9FDA - chains L and B of the 15 polymer chains in the assembly; structure by electron microscopy, 2.00 A resolution.

== Chain L ==
Molecule: Small ribosomal subunit protein uS12
Source organism: Escherichia coli
UniProtKB: P0A7S3 (RS12_ECOLI); numbering as in UniProt (aligned over 1-124)
Sequence (124 residues; row label = number of the first residue in the row):
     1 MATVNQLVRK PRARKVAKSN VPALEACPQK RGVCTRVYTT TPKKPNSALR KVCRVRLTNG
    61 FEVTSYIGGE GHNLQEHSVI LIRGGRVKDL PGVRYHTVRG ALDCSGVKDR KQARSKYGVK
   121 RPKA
Disordered / not traced: 1, 123-124
Modified / non-standard residues: Asp-89 ((3R)-3-(methylsulfanyl)-L-aspartic acid; D2T)
UniProt features mapped onto this chain:
  - modified residue: Lys-108 (N6-acetyllysine)
  - natural variant: Lys-43 (K43R: Confers streptomycin resistance but not hyperaccurate translation)
  - mutagenesis: Leu-57 (L57H: Protein is not incorporated into ribosomes), Lys-88 (K88Q: Confers low-level resistance to streptomycin and a 15% decrease in the translational elongation rate)
Ion coordination: K+: Pro-45, Asn-46 (shared with C518(B), G529(B) of chain B)

== Chain B ==
Molecule: 16S rRNA
Source organism: Escherichia coli
Sequence (1542 nucleotides; row label = number of the first residue in the row):
     1 AAAUUGAAGA GUUUGAUCAU GGCUCAGAUU GAACGCUGGC GGCAGGCCUA ACACAUGCAA
    61 GUCGAACGGU AACAGGAAGA AGCUUGCUUC UUUGCUGACG AGUGGCGGAC GGGUGAGUAA
   121 UGUCUGGGAA ACUGCCUGAU GGAGGGGGAU AACUACUGGA AACGGUAGCU AAUACCGCAU
   181 AACGUCGCAA GACCAAAGAG GGGGACCUUC GGGCCUCUUG CCAUCGGAUG UGCCCAGAUG
   241 GGAUUAGCUA GUAGGUGGGG UAACGGCUCA CCUAGGCGAC GAUCCCUAGC UGGUCUGAGA
   301 GGAUGACCAG CCACACUGGA ACUGAGACAC GGUCCAGACU CCUACGGGAG GCAGCAGUGG
   361 GGAAUAUUGC ACAAUGGGCG CAAGCCUGAU GCAGCCAUGC CGCGUGUAUG AAGAAGCCCU
   421 UCGGGUUGUA AAGUACUUUC AGCGGGGAGG AAGGGAGUAA AGUUAAUACC UUUGCUCAUU
   481 GACGUUACCC GCAGAAGAAG CACCGGCUAA CUCCGUGCCA GCAGCCXCGG UAAUACGGAG
   541 GGUGCAAGCG UUAAUCGGAA UUACUGGGCG UAAAGCGCAC GCAGGCGGUU UGUUAAGUCA
   601 GAUGUGAAAU CCCCGGGCUC AACCUGGGAA CUGCAUCUGA UACUGGCAAG CUUGAGUCUC
   661 GUAGAGGGGG GUAGAAUUCC AGGUGUAGCG GUGAAAUGCG UAGAGAUCUG GAGGAAUACC
   721 GGUGGCGAAG GCGGCCCCCU GGACGAAGAC UGACGCUCAG GUGCGAAAGC GUGGGGAGCA
   781 AACAGGAUUA GAUACCCUGG UAGUCCACGC CGUAAACGAU GUCGACUUGG AGGUUGUGCC
   841 CUUGAGGCGU GGCUUCCGGA GCUAACGCGU UAAGUCGACC GCCUGGGGAG UACGGCCGCA
   901 AGGUUAAAAC UCAAAUGAAU UGACGGGGGC UUGUACACAC CGUGGACCAU GUCGUUUXAC
   961 ACCAUGCAAC GCGAAGAACC UUACCUGGUG UUGACAUCCA AAGAAGUUUU CAGAGAUGAG
  1021 ACUUAACCUU CGGGAACCGG GCGACAGUUA CUGCAUGGCU GUUGUGAGUU CAUGUUGUGA
  1081 ACUGUUGGGU GAAGUCCCGU AACAAGCGUA ACCCGUAUCC GGGGUAACCU GCGGUCCGGC
  1141 CUGGAACUCA AAGGAGACUG CCAGUGAUAA ACUGGAGGAA GGUGGGGAUG ACGUCAAGUC
  1201 AUCAUGGCCC UUACGACCAG GGCUACACAC GUGCUACAAU GGCGCAUACA AAGAGAAGCG
  1261 ACCUCGCGAG AGCAAGCGGA CCUCAUAAAG UGCGUCGUAG UCCGGAUUGG AGUCUGCAAC
  1321 UCGACUCCAU GAAGUCGGAA UCGCUAGUAA UCGUGGAUCA GAAUGCCACG GUGAAUACGU
  1381 UCCCGGGCCU UGUACACACC GCCCGUXACA CCAUGGGAGU GGGUUGCAAA AGAAGUAGGU
  1441 AGCUUAACCU UCGGGAGGGC GCUUACCACU UUGUGAUUCA UGACUGGGGU GAAGUCGUAA
  1501 CAAGGUAACC GUAGGGGAAC CUGCGGUUGG AUCACCUCCU UA
Disordered / not traced: 80-90, 205-213, 842-844, 930-1389, 1535-1542
Modified / non-standard residues: PSU (pseudouridine-5'-monophosphate) at position 516, G7M (N7-methyl-guanosine-5'-monophosphate) at position 527, 4OC (4n,o2'-methylcytidine-5'-monophosphate) at position 947, 5MC (5-methylcytidine-5'-monophosphate) at position 958, UR3 (3-methyluridine-5'-monophoshate) at position 1100, 2MG (2N-methylguanosine-5'-monophosphate) at position 1123, MA6 (6N-dimethyladenosine-5'-monophoshate) at position 1126, MA6 (6N-dimethyladenosine-5'-monophoshate) at position 1127, 4OC (4n,o2'-methylcytidine-5'-monophosphate) at position 1402, 5MC (5-methylcytidine-5'-monophosphate) at position 1407, UR3 (3-methyluridine-5'-monophoshate) at position 1498, 2MG (2N-methylguanosine-5'-monophosphate) at position 1516, MA6 (6N-dimethyladenosine-5'-monophoshate) at position 1518, MA6 (6N-dimethyladenosine-5'-monophoshate) at position 1519
Ion coordination: K+ site 1: G11, U12, G21, G22; Mg2+ site 1 near G21 (its only coordinating residue here); Mg2+ site 2: C48, G115; Mg2+ site 3: A59, U387; K+ site 2: U62, G104, G105; Mg2+ site 4 near G100 (its only coordinating residue here); K+ site 3: G107, G108, G326; Mg2+ site 5: A109, G331; K+ site 4: C110, G111; Mg2+ site 6 near G111 (its only coordinating residue here); K+ site 5: G115, G117, G289; Mg2+ site 7: A116, G117, G289; 29 more Mg2+ sites not listed; 15 more K+ sites not listed
Residues lining bound ligands: edeine b (EDE): G693, U788, U789, A790, G791, A792, A794, C795, G926, UR3_1498, A1499, G1504, G1505, U1506
What the authors report for this chain:
  - binding site for edeine b: G693, C795, G926, UR3_1498, G1505, U1506

== Interface between chain L and chain B ==
Residue-residue contacts - 121 pairs, chain L then chain B:
  Ala-2(L) / G568(B)  hydrogen bond to the base
  Ala-2(L) / C882(B)  base contact
  Thr-3(L) / C880(B)  hydrogen bond to the phosphate
  Asn-5(L) / G585(B)  sugar contact
  Asn-5(L) / C880(B)  hydrogen bond to the phosphate
  Gln-6(L) / C880(B)  phosphate contact
  Gln-6(L) / G881(B)  hydrogen bond to the phosphate
  Leu-7(L) / C564(B)  phosphate contact
  Arg-9(L) / A759(B)  sugar contact
  Arg-9(L) / C880(B)  salt bridge to the phosphate
  Arg-9(L) / G881(B)  salt bridge to the phosphate
  Arg-12(L) / U562(B)  base contact
  Arg-12(L) / A563(B)  base contact
  Arg-12(L) / C564(B)  salt bridge to the phosphate
  Arg-12(L) / G567(B)  hydrogen bond to the base
  Arg-12(L) / C883(B)  base contact
  Arg-12(L) / U884(B)  hydrogen bond to the base
  Ala-13(L) / U562(B)  hydrogen bond to the sugar
  Arg-14(L) / G301(B)  sugar contact
  Arg-14(L) / G302(B)  sugar contact
  Arg-14(L) / U562(B)  hydrogen bond to the sugar
  Arg-14(L) / A563(B)  salt bridge to the phosphate
  Lys-15(L) / U561(B)  base contact
  Lys-15(L) / U562(B)  base contact
  Lys-15(L) / U884(B)  sugar contact
  Lys-18(L) / A909(B)  phosphate contact
  Ser-19(L) / A554(B)  hydrogen bond to the phosphate
  Val-21(L) / A553(B)  phosphate contact
  Val-21(L) / A554(B)  phosphate contact
  Leu-24(L) / A553(B)  sugar contact
  Ala-26(L) / A553(B)  hydrogen bond to the sugar
  Ala-26(L) / A554(B)  sugar contact
  Cys-27(L) / A363(B)  base contact
  Cys-27(L) / A553(B)  sugar contact
  Pro-28(L) / A33(B)  sugar contact
  Pro-28(L) / A363(B)  base contact
  Pro-28(L) / U552(B)  hydrogen bond to the sugar
  Pro-28(L) / A553(B)  sugar contact
  Gln-29(L) / A33(B)  hydrogen bond to the sugar
  Gln-29(L) / C34(B)  sugar contact
  Gln-29(L) / A363(B)  base contact
  Lys-30(L) / G362(B)  phosphate contact
  Lys-30(L) / A363(B)  salt bridge to the phosphate
  Arg-31(L) / G362(B)  salt bridge to the phosphate
  Arg-31(L) / A363(B)  salt bridge to the phosphate
  Lys-43(L) / C912(B)  phosphate contact
  Lys-43(L) / A913(B)  salt bridge to the phosphate
  Lys-44(L) / A1492(B)  hydrogen bond to the base
  Pro-45(L) / C518(B)  base contact
  Asn-46(L) / C522(B)  base contact
  Asn-46(L) / G7M_527(B)  base contact
  Asn-46(L) / C528(B)  hydrogen bond to the base
  Asn-46(L) / G529(B)  base contact
  Asn-46(L) / A1492(B)  hydrogen bond to the base
  Ser-47(L) / C518(B)  phosphate contact
  Ser-47(L) / C519(B)  hydrogen bond to the phosphate
  Ser-47(L) / G529(B)  hydrogen bond to the base
  Ala-48(L) / A520(B)  phosphate contact
  Leu-49(L) / A520(B)  hydrogen bond to the phosphate
  Arg-50(L) / G521(B)  hydrogen bond to the base
  Arg-50(L) / C522(B)  base contact
  Arg-50(L) / A523(B)  base contact
  Lys-51(L) / G521(B)  salt bridge to the phosphate
  Arg-54(L) / A1413(B)  salt bridge to the phosphate
  Thr-58(L) / G362(B)  phosphate contact
  Thr-58(L) / A363(B)  hydrogen bond to the phosphate
  Tyr-66(L) / C522(B)  hydrogen bond to the phosphate
  Gly-68(L) / C522(B)  phosphate contact
  Gly-69(L) / G521(B)  phosphate contact
  Gly-69(L) / C522(B)  hydrogen bond to the phosphate
  Glu-70(L) / A520(B)  hydrogen bond to the sugar
  Glu-70(L) / G521(B)  phosphate contact
  Glu-70(L) / G537(B)  sugar contact
  Gly-71(L) / G521(B)  hydrogen bond to the phosphate
  Leu-81(L) / A363(B)  sugar contact
  Arg-83(L) / U551(B)  sugar contact
  Arg-83(L) / U552(B)  sugar contact
  Gly-84(L) / U552(B)  hydrogen bond to the sugar
  Gly-84(L) / A553(B)  phosphate contact
  Arg-86(L) / C525(B)  salt bridge to the phosphate
  Arg-86(L) / A913(B)  salt bridge to the phosphate
  Val-87(L) / A523(B)  base contact
  Lys-88(L) / A523(B)  base contact
  Lys-88(L) / C526(B)  salt bridge to the phosphate
  Lys-88(L) / A913(B)  salt bridge to the phosphate
  Asp-89(L) / C522(B)  base contact
  Asp-89(L) / A523(B)  base contact
  Asp-89(L) / G7M_527(B)  base contact
  Pro-91(L) / C912(B)  phosphate contact
  Pro-91(L) / C1411(B)  sugar contact
  Pro-91(L) / C1412(B)  phosphate contact
  Gly-92(L) / U911(B)  phosphate contact
  Arg-94(L) / C910(B)  salt bridge to the phosphate
  Arg-94(L) / U911(B)  salt bridge to the phosphate
  Val-98(L) / C34(B)  sugar contact
  Gly-100(L) / G35(B)  sugar contact
  Arg-110(L) / G537(B)  salt bridge to the phosphate
  Arg-110(L) / G538(B)  salt bridge to the phosphate
  Lys-111(L) / G538(B)  hydrogen bond to the phosphate
  Lys-111(L) / A539(B)  phosphate contact
  Gln-112(L) / G538(B)  hydrogen bond to the phosphate
  Gln-112(L) / A539(B)  hydrogen bond to the phosphate
  Ala-113(L) / A502(B)  phosphate contact
  Ala-113(L) / C503(B)  phosphate contact
  Arg-114(L) / C36(B)  hydrogen bond to the sugar
  Arg-114(L) / C501(B)  salt bridge to the phosphate
  Arg-114(L) / A502(B)  hydrogen bond to the phosphate
  Ser-115(L) / G35(B)  hydrogen bond to the sugar
  Ser-115(L) / C36(B)  sugar contact
  Ser-115(L) / C501(B)  hydrogen bond to the phosphate
  Ser-115(L) / A502(B)  hydrogen bond to the phosphate
  Lys-116(L) / A502(B)  phosphate contact
  Lys-116(L) / C503(B)  salt bridge to the phosphate
  Lys-116(L) / G550(B)  sugar contact
  Gly-118(L) / G35(B)  sugar contact
  Val-119(L) / C36(B)  sugar contact
  Lys-120(L) / C36(B)  salt bridge to the phosphate
  Arg-121(L) / C36(B)  phosphate contact
  Arg-121(L) / U37(B)  hydrogen bond to the phosphate
  Arg-121(L) / G500(B)  salt bridge to the phosphate
  Arg-121(L) / C501(B)  phosphate contact
Other interface residues (no listed pair), chain L (67 interface residues in all): Asn-20, Pro-22, Thr-41, Glu-62, Arg-99, Ala-101, Asp-109, Tyr-117
Other interface residues (no listed pair), chain B (63 interface residues in all): G22, U24, A32, G524, C536, C879, A1410, G1489, G1491

== Overview ==
67 residues of chain L and 63 residues of chain B are in contact; the contacts include 34 hydrogen bonds and
22 salt bridges. Among the polar pairs are Ala-2(L)/G568(B), Arg-12(L)/G567(B) and Arg-12(L)/U884(B). Bound to
chain B: edeine b. From the paper: a binding site for edeine b at G693(B), C795(B) and G926(B) among others.
Chain L is Small ribosomal subunit protein uS12 and chain B is 16S rRNA, both from Escherichia coli; the
structure, Structure of E. coli 30S-IF1-IF3-mRNA-Edeine complex, was determined by electron microscopy
together with 9FCO, 9FIB and 9G06 from the same study.
